PDB entry 7N84 | electron microscopy, 11.60 A resolution (very low resolution: no residue pairs are listed; an interface is given only as per-side residue counts) | chains m and p of the 17 polymer chains in the assembly

[Chain m]
Name: Nucleoporin NUP85
Source organism: Saccharomyces cerevisiae
UniProtKB: P46673 (NUP85_YEAST); residues 1-744 here = UniProt positions 1-744
Amino-acid sequence (744 residues; each row starts with the number of its first residue):
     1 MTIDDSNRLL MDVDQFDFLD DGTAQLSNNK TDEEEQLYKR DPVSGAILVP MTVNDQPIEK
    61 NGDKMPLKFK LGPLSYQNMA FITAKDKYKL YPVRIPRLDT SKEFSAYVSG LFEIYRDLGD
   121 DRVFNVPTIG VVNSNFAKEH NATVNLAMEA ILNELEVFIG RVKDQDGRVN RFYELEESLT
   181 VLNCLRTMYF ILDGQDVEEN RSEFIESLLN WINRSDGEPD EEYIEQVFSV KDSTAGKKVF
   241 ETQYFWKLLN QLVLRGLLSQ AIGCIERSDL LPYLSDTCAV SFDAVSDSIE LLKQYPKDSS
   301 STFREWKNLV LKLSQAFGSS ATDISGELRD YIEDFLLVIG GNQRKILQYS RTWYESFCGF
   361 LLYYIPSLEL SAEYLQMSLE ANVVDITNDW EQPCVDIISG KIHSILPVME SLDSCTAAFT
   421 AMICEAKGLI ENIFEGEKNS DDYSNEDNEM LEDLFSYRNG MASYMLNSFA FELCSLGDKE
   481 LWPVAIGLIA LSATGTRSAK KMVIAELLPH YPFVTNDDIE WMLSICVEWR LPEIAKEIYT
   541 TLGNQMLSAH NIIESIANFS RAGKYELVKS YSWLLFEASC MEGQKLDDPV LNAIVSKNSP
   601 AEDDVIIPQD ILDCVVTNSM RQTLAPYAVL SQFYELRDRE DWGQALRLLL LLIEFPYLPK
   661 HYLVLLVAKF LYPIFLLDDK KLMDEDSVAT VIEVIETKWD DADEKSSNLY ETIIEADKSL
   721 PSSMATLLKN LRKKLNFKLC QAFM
Unresolved in the structure: 1-46, 127-131, 231-234, 437-450, 740-744

[Chain p]
Name: Nucleoporin SEH1
Source organism: Saccharomyces cerevisiae
UniProtKB: P53011 (SEH1_YEAST); residues 1-349 here = UniProt positions 1-349
Amino-acid sequence (349 residues; each row starts with the number of its first residue):
     1 MQPFDSGHDD LVHDVVYDFY GRHVATCSSD QHIKVFKLDK DTSNWELSDS WRAHDSSIVA
    61 IDWASPEYGR IIASASYDKT VKLWEEDPDQ EECSGRRWNK LCTLNDSKGS LYSVKFAPAH
   121 LGLKLACLGN DGILRLYDAL EPSDLRSWTL TSEMKVLSIP PANHLQSDFC LSWCPSRFSP
   181 EKLAVSALEQ AIIYQRGKDG KLHVAAKLPG HKSLIRSISW APSIGRWYQL IATGCKDGRI
   241 RIFKITEKLS PLASEESLTN SNMFDNSADV DMDAQGRSDS NTEEKAELQS NLQVELLSEH
   301 DDHNGEVWSV SWNLTGTILS SAGDDGKVRL WKATYSNEFK CMSVITAQQ
Unresolved in the structure: 249-287, 347-349
Swiss-Prot annotation at these positions:
  - modified residue: Ser257 (Phosphoserine)

[How chain m and chain p interact]
At this resolution (12 A) residue pairs are not listed: 95 residues of chain m and 90 of chain p lie at the interface.

[In short]
The interface between chain m and chain p involves 95 residues on one side and 90 on the other.
Chain m is Nucleoporin NUP85 and chain p is Nucleoporin SEH1, both from Saccharomyces cerevisiae; the
structure, Double nuclear outer ring from the isolated yeast NPC, was determined by electron microscopy.
